PDB entry 6AJ2 | electron microscopy, 4.00 A resolution | chains A and C of the 3 polymer chains in the assembly

[Chain A]
Molecule: Capsid protein VP1
Organism: Enterovirus D68
Notes: EC 3.4.22.29, 3.6.1.15, 3.4.22.28, 2.7.7.48
UniProtKB: A0A097F8Q2 (A0A097F8Q2_9ENTO); residues 1-295 here correspond to UniProt positions 565-859 (UniProt number = residue number + 564)
Amino-acid sequence (295 residues; each row starts with the number of its first residue):
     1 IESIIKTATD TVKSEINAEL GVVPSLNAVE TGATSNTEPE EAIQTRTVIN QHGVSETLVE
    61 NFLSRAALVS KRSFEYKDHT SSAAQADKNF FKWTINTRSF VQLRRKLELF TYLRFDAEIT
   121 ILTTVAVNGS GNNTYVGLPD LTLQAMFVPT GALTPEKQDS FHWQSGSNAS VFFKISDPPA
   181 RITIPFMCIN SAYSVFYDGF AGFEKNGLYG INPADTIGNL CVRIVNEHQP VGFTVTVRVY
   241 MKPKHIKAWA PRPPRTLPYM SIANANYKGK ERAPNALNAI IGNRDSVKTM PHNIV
Unresolved in the structure: 1-41, 78-87, 126-137, 268-295

[Chain C]
Molecule: Capsid protein VP3
Organism: Enterovirus D68
Amino-acid sequence (247 residues; row label = number of the first residue in the row):
     1 GVPTYLLPGS GQFLTTDDHS SAPALPCFNP TPEMHIPGQV RNMLEVVQVE SMMEINNTES
    61 AVGMERLKVD ISALTDVDQL LFNIPLDIQL DGPLRNTLVG NISRYYTHWS GSLEMTFMFC
   121 GSFMATGKLI LCYTPPGGSC PTTRETAMLG THIVWDFGLQ SSVTLIIPWI SGSHYRMFNN
   181 DAKSTNANVG YVTCFMQTNL IVPSESSDTC SLIGFIAAKD DFSLRLMRDS PDIGQLDHLH
   241 AAEAAYQ

[How chain A and chain C interact]
Contacting residue pairs (93; chain A residue first):
  I43(A) with M177(C), hydrophobic; S184(C); T185(C)
  Q44(A) with T185(C); N186(C); A187(C)
  T45(A) with Y175(C); N186(C)
  R46(A) with S171(C); Y175(C); A187(C); N188(C), hydrogen bond (side chain-backbone); V189(C)
  T47(A) with Y175(C), hydrogen bond (backbone-side chain)
  Q51(A) with S223(C), hydrogen bond; R225(C)
  G53(A) with S223(C)
  V54(A) with N42(C)
  E56(A) with L224(C); R225(C); L226(C), hydrogen bond (side chain-backbone)
  T57(A) with N42(C), hydrogen bond; M43(C), hydrogen bond (backbone-backbone); L44(C)
  L58(A) with R41(C); N42(C)
  V59(A) with R41(C); N42(C)
  F62(A) with M43(C), hydrophobic; Y106(C); M227(C)
  R65(A) with T15(C); T16(C); M227(C)
  A66(A) with T15(C)
  S70(A) with Y246(C), hydrogen bond
  R72(A) with Y246(C)
  F91(A) with Y246(C), hydrophobic
  K92(A) with A245(C), hydrogen bond (side chain-backbone); Y246(C)
  W93(A) with A245(C); Y246(C)
  T94(A) with A245(C)
  V101(A) with Q235(C)
  Q102(A) with D229(C)
  R105(A) with Y105(C), hydrogen bond; D232(C), salt bridge; I233(C)
  K106(A) with M227(C)
  F110(A) with V40(C), hydrophobic
  R114(A) with P30(C); T31(C), hydrogen bond (side chain-backbone); P32(C), hydrogen bond (side chain-backbone); E33(C)
  E118(A) with S21(C), hydrogen bond
  T120(A) with F13(C)
  A169(A) with A24(C)
  P178(A) with G11(C)
  R181(A) with F13(C); D17(C), salt bridge; S21(C)
  I182(A) with A22(C)
  T183(A) with A22(C), hydrogen bond (backbone-backbone); P23(C); A24(C), hydrogen bond (backbone-backbone)
  P185(A) with F28(C), hydrophobic
  F186(A) with P30(C); T31(C)
  M187(A) with F28(C), hydrophobic
  C188(A) with T31(C)
  N190(A) with T31(C), hydrogen bond (backbone-side chain)
  S191(A) with P32(C)
  K242(A) with D17(C), hydrogen bond (side chain-backbone)
  K247(A) with E33(C); Q39(C)
  A248(A) with Q39(C); V40(C)
  W249(A) with I36(C), hydrogen bond (side chain-backbone); P37(C); G38(C); Q39(C)
  A250(A) with G38(C), hydrogen bond (backbone-backbone)
  P254(A) with N101(C)
  R255(A) with I233(C)
  T256(A) with N96(C); I233(C)
  P258(A) with D237(C)
  M260(A) with H238(C); L239(C); H240(C), hydrogen bond (backbone-backbone)
  S261(A) with L239(C); H240(C)
  I262(A) with A241(C)
Other interface residues (no listed pair), chain A (63 interface residues in all): A42, I49, K71, L109, L122, I184, I189, Y240, P251, L257, Y259
Other interface residues (no listed pair), chain C (62 interface residues in all): L25, M34, V46, I102, H108, S110, P136, F178, S230, G234

[Overview]
Chain A and chain C form an interface of 63 and 62 residues respectively, with 19 hydrogen bonds and 2 salt
bridges. Polar contacts include R105(A)-D232(C), R181(A)-D17(C) and R46(A)-N188(C).
Here chain A is Capsid protein VP1 and chain C is Capsid protein VP3, both from Enterovirus D68. Entry 6AJ2
(The structure of ICAM-5 triggered Enterovirus D68 virus A-particle) was determined by electron microscopy
(same publication as 6AJ0 and 6AJ3).
